7ONU - chains F and T of the 7 polymer chains in the assembly; structure by electron microscopy, 3.00 A resolution.

# Chain F
Name: tRNA methyltransferase 10 homolog C
From: Homo sapiens
Notes: EC 2.1.1.-, 2.1.1.218, 2.1.1.221
UniProt: Q7L0Y3 (TM10C_HUMAN); residues 40-403 here = UniProt positions 40-403
Sequence (367 residues; row label = number of the first residue in the row):
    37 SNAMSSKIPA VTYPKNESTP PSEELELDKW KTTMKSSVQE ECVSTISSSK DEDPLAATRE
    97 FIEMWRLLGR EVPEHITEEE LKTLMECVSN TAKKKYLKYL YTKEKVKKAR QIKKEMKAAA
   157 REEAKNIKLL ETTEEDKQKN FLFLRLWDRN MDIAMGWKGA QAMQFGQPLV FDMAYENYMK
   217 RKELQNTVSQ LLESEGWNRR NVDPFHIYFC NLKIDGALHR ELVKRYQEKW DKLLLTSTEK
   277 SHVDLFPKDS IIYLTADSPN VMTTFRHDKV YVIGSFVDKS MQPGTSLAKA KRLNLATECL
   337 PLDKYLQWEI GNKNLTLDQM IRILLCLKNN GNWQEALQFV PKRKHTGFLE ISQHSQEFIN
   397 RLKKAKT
Disordered / not traced: 37-91, 157-174, 386-403
Construct notes: expression tag (37-39)
Curated features (UniProtKB/Swiss-Prot):
  - modified residue: Ser84 (Phosphoserine)
  - natural variant: Arg181 (R181L: In COXPD30), Thr272 (T272A: In COXPD30)
  - mutagenesis: Asp314 (D314N: Abolished mitochondrial tRNA methylation. Does not affect mitochondrial tRNA 5'-end processing)
From the paper describing this entry:
  - binding site for Mitochondrial Precursor tRNA-Tyr (chain T): Tyr135, Phe177, Arg181, Arg185, Asn222, Gln226, Val313, Asn348, Asn350
  - specificity-determining residues: Arg181, Gln226
  - conformationally variable residues (loop rearrangement): Asp314 to Pro319
  - mutagenesis - Q226A, D314N: decreased catalytic activity (citing earlier work)
  - catalytic residues: Asp314 (proposed by the authors, not directly observed)

# Chain T
Molecule: Mitochondrial Precursor tRNA-Tyr
From: Homo sapiens
Sequence (128 nucleotides; numbered -37 to 90; the number before each row is that of its first residue; numbers below 1 keep their minus sign (G-37 is residue -37)):
   -37 GAGAAUAGUC AACGGUCGGC GAACAUCAGU GGGGGUGAGG UAAAAUGGCU GAGUGAAGCA
    23 UUGGACUGUA AAUCUAAAGA CAGGGGUUAG GCCUCUUUUU ACCAGCUCCG AGGUGAUUUU
    83 CAAGCUCG
Disordered / not traced: -37 to -2, 16-17, 67-90
Bound ions: Mg2+: G1 (shared with 2 residues of chain E)

# Interface between chain F and chain T
Residue-residue contacts (94; chain F residue first):
  Val124(F) with G47(T), phosphate contact
  Ser125(F) with G47(T), hydrogen bond to the phosphate; G48(T), phosphate contact
  Thr127(F) with G47(T), base contact; G48(T), hydrogen bond to the phosphate
  Lys130(F) with U49(T), hydrogen bond to the base
  Lys131(F) with A42(T), base contact; G46(T), salt bridge to the phosphate; G47(T), salt bridge to the phosphate
  Lys134(F) with C43(T), salt bridge to the phosphate
  Tyr135(F) with G41(T), hydrogen bond to the phosphate; A42(T), stacking on the base
  Thr138(F) with A42(T), sugar contact
  Lys139(F) with G41(T), base contact
  Lys141(F) with A18(T), salt bridge to the phosphate
  Val142(F) with G41(T), base contact
  Lys143(F) with G41(T), base contact
  Arg146(F) with A40(T), base contact; G41(T), hydrogen bond to the base
  Lys149(F) with G20(T), salt bridge to the phosphate
  Lys150(F) with A38(T), salt bridge to the phosphate
  Phe177(F) with U31(T), stacking on the base
  Phe179(F) with U31(T), hydrogen bond to the base
  Leu180(F) with G30(T), base contact; U31(T), base contact
  Arg181(F) with U29(T), hydrogen bond to the base; G30(T), salt bridge to the phosphate; U31(T), hydrogen bond to the sugar; A33(T), salt bridge to the phosphate
  Leu182(F) with C28(T), sugar contact; U29(T), base contact
  Trp183(F) with U29(T), base contact
  Asp184(F) with U29(T), hydrogen bond to the base; A33(T), base contact
  Arg185(F) with C28(T), sugar contact; U29(T), hydrogen bond to the base
  Lys216(F) with G46(T), salt bridge to the phosphate
  Lys218(F) with A42(T), sugar contact; G45(T), salt bridge to the phosphate
  Asn222(F) with G9(T), hydrogen bond to the sugar; G10(T), phosphate contact
  Ser225(F) with A40(T), sugar contact
  Gln226(F) with G9(T), hydrogen bond to the base
  Leu228(F) with U24(T), sugar contact
  Glu229(F) with G10(T), sugar contact; U23(T), sugar contact
  Gly232(F) with U24(T), phosphate contact
  Arg235(F) with G25(T), salt bridge to the phosphate
  Arg236(F) with U23(T), salt bridge to the phosphate; U24(T), salt bridge to the phosphate
  Arg261(F) with U24(T), sugar contact; G25(T), sugar contact; A40(T), sugar contact
  Tyr262(F) with U24(T), phosphate contact; G25(T), sugar contact
  Gln263(F) with G25(T), hydrogen bond to the sugar
  Lys265(F) with G25(T), phosphate contact; G26(T), phosphate contact
  Lys268(F) with G26(T), salt bridge to the phosphate
  Phe312(F) with G9(T), base contact
  Val313(F) with G9(T), base contact
  Lys315(F) with G9(T), base contact; A44(T), hydrogen bond to the sugar; G45(T), sugar contact
  Met317(F) with G45(T), sugar contact; U58(T), base contact; U59(T), sugar contact
  Pro319(F) with U60(T), phosphate contact
  Trp344(F) with U61(T), phosphate contact; U62(T), sugar contact
  Glu345(F) with U61(T), hydrogen bond to the sugar; U62(T), sugar contact
  Ile346(F) with A6(T), sugar contact; U8(T), phosphate contact; U61(T), sugar contact
  Gly347(F) with U61(T), sugar contact
  Asn348(F) with G9(T), hydrogen bond to the base; U60(T), sugar contact
  Lys349(F) with U61(T), hydrogen bond to the phosphate; U62(T), salt bridge to the phosphate
  Asn350(F) with G9(T), base contact
  Leu351(F) with G9(T), base contact
  Thr352(F) with G9(T), sugar contact; G10(T), sugar contact
  Asp354(F) with G10(T), sugar contact
  Gln355(F) with G10(T), hydrogen bond to the phosphate; C11(T), hydrogen bond to the phosphate
  Arg358(F) with G10(T), hydrogen bond to the sugar
  Pro377(F) with C11(T), phosphate contact; U12(T), phosphate contact
  Lys378(F) with U12(T), hydrogen bond to the phosphate
  Arg379(F) with U8(T), salt bridge to the phosphate; C11(T), salt bridge to the phosphate; U12(T), salt bridge to the phosphate
Interface residues without a listed pair, chain F (70 interface residues in all): Asn126, Ala128, Tyr132, Ala145, Lys153, Glu219, Trp233, Lys260, Asp314, Gln343, Leu353, Lys380
Interface residues without a listed pair, chain T (40 interface residues in all): A7, A19, A22, C36, U37, A39, A63

# Summary
Chain F and chain T form an interface of 70 and 40 residues respectively, with 21 hydrogen bonds, 18 salt
bridges and 2 aromatic stacking contacts. Among the polar pairs are Lys130(F)-U49(T), Arg146(F)-G41(T) and
Phe179(F)-U31(T). The paper reports the catalytic residue Asp314(F); Q226A and D314N of chain F reduce
catalytic activity.
Chain F is tRNA methyltransferase 10 homolog C and chain T is Mitochondrial Precursor tRNA-Tyr, both from Homo
sapiens; the structure, Structure of human mitochondrial RNase P in complex with mitochondrial pre-tRNA-Tyr,
was determined by electron microscopy.
